PDB entry 4P7Q | X-ray diffraction, 1.65 A resolution | chain A

Chain A:
Molecule: Poly-beta-1,6-N-acetyl-D-glucosamine N-deacetylase
From: Escherichia coli
Notes: EC 3.5.1.-
UniProt: P75906 (PGAB_ECOLI); residue numbers follow UniProt; this construct covers 310-672
Chain sequence (367 residues; each row starts with the number of its first residue):
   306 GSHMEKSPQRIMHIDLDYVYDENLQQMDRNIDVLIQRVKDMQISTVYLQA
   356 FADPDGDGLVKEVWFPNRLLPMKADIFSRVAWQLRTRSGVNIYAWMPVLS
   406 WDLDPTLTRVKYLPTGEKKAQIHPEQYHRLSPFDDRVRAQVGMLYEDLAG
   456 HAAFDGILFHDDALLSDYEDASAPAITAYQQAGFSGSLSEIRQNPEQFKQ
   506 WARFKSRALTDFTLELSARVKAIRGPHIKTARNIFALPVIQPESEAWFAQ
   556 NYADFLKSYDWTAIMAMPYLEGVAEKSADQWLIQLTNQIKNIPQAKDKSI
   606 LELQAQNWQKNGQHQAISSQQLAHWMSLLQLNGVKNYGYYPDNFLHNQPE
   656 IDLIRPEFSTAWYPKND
Not modelled in the structure: 306-309, 669-672
Differences from the reference sequence: expression tag (306-309)
Residues lining bound ligands:
  - N-acetylglucosamine (NAG; 2-acetamido-2-deoxy-beta-D-glucopyranose), molecule 1: D320, D322, Y323, Q354, D358, G361, Q611, W613, H619, Y645, P646
  - N-acetylglucosamine (NAG), molecule 2: G361, D362, G363, P429, E430, Q431, Y432, H433
  - N-acetylglucosamine (NAG), molecule 3: I427, H428, P429, H433
  - N-acetylglucosamine (NAG), molecule 4: S471, D472, Y473, R497, W552
Reported in the primary citation:
  - binding site for N-acetylglucosamine: D320, D322, Y323, D358, G361, D362, I427, P429, E430, Q431, Y432, D472, W552, Q611, W613, Y645

In short:
Ligands of chain A: 4 copies of N-acetylglucosamine. From the paper: a binding site for N-acetylglucosamine at
D320, D322 and Y323 among others.
Chain A is Poly-beta-1,6-N-acetyl-D-glucosamine N-deacetylase (Escherichia coli); the structure, Structure of
Escherichia coli PgaB C-terminal domain in complex with N-acetylglucosamine, was determined by X-ray
diffraction together with 4P7L, 4P7N, 4P7O and 4P7R from the same study.
